PDB entry 8OUH | electron microscopy, 2.62 A resolution | chains A and D of the 4 polymer chains in the assembly

[Chain A]
Molecule: Neutral amino acid transporter B(0)
Source organism: Homo sapiens
UniProtKB: Q15758 (AAAT_HUMAN); numbering as in UniProt (aligned over 1-541)
Sequence (562 residues; each row starts with the number of its first residue; numbers below 1 keep their minus sign (Met-20 is residue -20)):
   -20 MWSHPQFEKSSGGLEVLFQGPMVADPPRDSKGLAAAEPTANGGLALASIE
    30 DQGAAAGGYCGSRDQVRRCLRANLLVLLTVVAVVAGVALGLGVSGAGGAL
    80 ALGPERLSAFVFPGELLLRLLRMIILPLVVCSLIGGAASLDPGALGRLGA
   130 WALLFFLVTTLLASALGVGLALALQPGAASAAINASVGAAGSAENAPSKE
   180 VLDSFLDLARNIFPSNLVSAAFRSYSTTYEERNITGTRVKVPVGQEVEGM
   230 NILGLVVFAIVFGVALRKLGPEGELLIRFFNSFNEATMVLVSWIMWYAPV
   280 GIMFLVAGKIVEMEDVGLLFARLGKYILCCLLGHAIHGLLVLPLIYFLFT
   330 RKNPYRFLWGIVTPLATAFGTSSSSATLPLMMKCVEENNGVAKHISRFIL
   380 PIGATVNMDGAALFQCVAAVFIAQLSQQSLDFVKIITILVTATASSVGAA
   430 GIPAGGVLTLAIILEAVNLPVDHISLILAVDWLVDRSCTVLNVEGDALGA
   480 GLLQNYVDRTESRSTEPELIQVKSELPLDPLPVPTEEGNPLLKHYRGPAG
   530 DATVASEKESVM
Unresolved in the structure: -20 to 42, 165-170, 489-541
Construct notes: initiating methionine (-20); expression tag (-19 to 0)
Curated features (UniProtKB/Swiss-Prot):
  - binding site (Na(+)): Gly382, Thr384, Asn386, Asn471, Asp475
  - modified residue: Met1 (N-acetylmethionine), Ser493 (Phosphoserine), Thr494 (Phosphothreonine), Ser503 (Phosphoserine), Ser535 (Phosphoserine), Ser539 (Phosphoserine)
  - glycosylation (N-linked (GlcNAc...) asparagine): Asn163, Asn212
Small-molecule neighbours: alanine (ALA): Ser351, Ser352, Ser353, Met387, Ala429, Gly430, Ile431, Pro432, Asp464, Cys467, Thr468, Asn471

[Chain D]
Molecule: Syncytin-1
Source organism: Homo sapiens
UniProtKB: Q9UQF0 (SYCY1_HUMAN); numbering as in UniProt (aligned over 21-439)
Sequence (446 residues; numbered 10 to 455; the number before each row is that of its first residue):
    10 AVVAFVGLSLGAPPPCRCMTSSSPYQEFLWRMQRPGNIDAPSYRSLSKGT
    60 PTFTAHTHMPRNCYHSATLCMHANTHYWTGKMINPSCPGGLGVTVCWTYF
   110 TQTGMSDGGGVQDQAREKHVKEVISQLTRVHGTSSPYKGLDLSKLHETLR
   160 THTRLVSLFNTTLTGLHEVSAQNPTNSWICLPLNFRPYVSIPVPEQWNNF
   210 STEINTTSVLVGPLVSNLEITHTSNLTCVKFSNTTYTTNSQCIRWVTPPT
   260 QIVCLPSGIFFVCGTSAYRCLNGSSESMCFLSFLVPPMTIYTEQDLYNYV
   310 ISKPRNKRVPILPFVIGAGVLGALGTGIGGITTSTQFYYKLSQELNGDME
   360 RVADSLVTLQDQLNSLAAVVLQNRRALDLLTAERGGTCLFLGEECCYYVN
   410 QSGIVTEKVKEIRDRIQRRAEELRNTGPWGSGLEVLFQGPGPEPEA
Unresolved in the structure: 10-20, 143-455
Construct notes: expression tag (10-20, 440-455); conflict Ser186 (Cys in Q9UQF0), Asn307 (Ser in Q9UQF0)
Curated features (UniProtKB/Swiss-Prot):
  - region: Ile320 to Ile340 (Fusion peptide), Leu380 to Thr396 (Immunosuppression)
  - motif: Cys397 to Tyr406 (CX6CC)
  - site: Arg317, Val318 (Cleavage)
  - glycosylation (N-linked (GlcNAc...) asparagine): Asn169, Asn208, Asn214, Asn234, Asn242, Asn281, Asn409
Disulfides: Cys25-Cys79, Cys27-Cys105, Cys72-Cys96

[Chain A / chain D interface]
Contacting residue pairs (67; chain A residue first):
  Asn163(A) with Gln135(D); Leu136(D); Val139(D)
  Glu173(A) with Thr84(D); His85(D), salt bridge; Tyr108(D)
  Ala175(A) with Thr110(D); Thr112(D); Arg125(D)
  Pro176(A) with Thr66(D); Thr107(D); Phe109(D); Thr110(D); Gln111(D); Thr112(D)
  Lys178(A) with Gln111(D)
  Ser194(A) with Ile47(D)
  Arg202(A) with Pro44(D)
  Tyr204(A) with Arg43(D); Gly45(D)
  Ser205(A) with Met114(D)
  Thr206(A) with Gln111(D)
  Thr207(A) with Thr66(D); His67(D); Gln111(D); Met114(D)
  Tyr208(A) with His65(D); Thr66(D), hydrogen bond (backbone-side chain); Gln111(D)
  Glu209(A) with Thr63(D), hydrogen bond; Ala64(D)
  Glu210(A) with Thr63(D); Ala64(D), hydrogen bond (backbone-backbone); Thr107(D)
  Arg211(A) with Thr29(D); Phe62(D)
  Asn212(A) with Thr61(D), hydrogen bond; Phe62(D), hydrogen bond (backbone-backbone)
  Ile213(A) with Phe62(D), hydrophobic; Tyr86(D)
  Val222(A) with Arg40(D)
  Gly223(A) with Arg43(D), hydrogen bond (backbone-side chain)
  Gln224(A) with Pro44(D)
  Glu225(A) with Pro44(D), hydrogen bond (backbone-backbone); Gly45(D)
  Val226(A) with His67(D); Met114(D), hydrophobic
  Asp294(A) with Thr137(D), hydrogen bond
  Leu297(A) with Thr137(D); His140(D), hydrogen bond (backbone-side chain)
  Leu298(A) with Ile133(D), hydrophobic; Leu136(D), hydrophobic; His140(D)
  Ala300(A) with His140(D)
  Arg301(A) with Val139(D), hydrogen bond (side chain-backbone); His140(D), hydrogen bond (backbone-side chain)
  Leu302(A) with Leu136(D), hydrophobic
  Val436(A) with Thr112(D); Gly113(D)
  Leu437(A) with Thr112(D); Gly113(D)
  Ala440(A) with Thr112(D)
  Ser454(A) with His128(D), hydrogen bond; Val132(D)
  Leu455(A) with Val132(D), hydrophobic; Leu136(D), hydrophobic
  Ala458(A) with Ile133(D), hydrophobic
Also at the interface, not in a pair above, chain A (39 interface residues in all): Ala160, Thr214, Val450, Ile453, Leu457
Also at the interface, not in a pair above, chain D (40 interface residues in all): Glu36, Trp39, Pro69, His81, Ala82, Pro97, Val129
From the paper, about this interface:
  - interface residues, chain D: Phe62(D)

[Overview]
The interface between chain A and chain D involves 39 residues on one side and 40 on the other, with 12
hydrogen bonds and 1 salt bridge. Polar contacts include Glu173(A)-His85(D), Tyr208(A)-Thr66(D) and
Glu209(A)-Thr63(D). Ligands of chain A: alanine. From UniProt: 5 Na+-binding residues on chain A. The paper
reports the interface residue Phe62(D).
Chain A is Neutral amino acid transporter B(0) and chain D is Syncytin-1, both from Homo sapiens; the
structure, Complex of human ASCT2 with Syncytin-1, was determined by electron microscopy together with 8OUD,
8OUI and 8OUJ from the same study.
